PDB entry 9H9N | electron microscopy, 3.10 A resolution | chains A and R of the 13 polymer chains in the assembly

== Chain A ==
Molecule: 16S RNA
From: Escherichia coli
Sequence (1541 nucleotides; each row starts with the number of its first residue; note: 1 number in that range is skipped by the numbering (no residue carries it; nothing is unmodelled there)):
     1 AAAUUGAAGA GUUUGAUCAU GGCUCAGAUU GAACGCUGGC GGCAGGCCUA ACACAUGCAA
    61 GUCGAACGGU AACAGGAAGA AGCUUGCUUC UUUGCUGACG AGUGGCGGAC GGGUGAGUAA
   121 UGUCUGGGAA ACUGCCUGAU GGAGGGGGAU AACUACUGGA AACGGUAGCU AAUACCGCAU
   181 AACGUCGCAA GACCAAAGAG GGGGACCUUC GGGCCUCUUG CCAUCGGAUG UGCCCAGAUG
   241 GGAUUAGCUA GUAGGUGGGG UAACGGCUCA CCUAGGCGAC GAUCCCUAGC UGGUCUGAGA
   301 GGAUGACCAG CCACACUGGA ACUGAGACAC GGUCCAGACU CCUACGGGAG GCAGCAGUGG
   361 GGAAUAUUGC ACAAUGGGCG CAAGCCUGAU GCAGCCAUGC CGCGUGUAUG AAGAAGGCCU
   421 UCGGGUUGUA AAGUACUUUC AGCGGGGAGG AAGGGAGUAA AGUUAAUACC UUUGCUCAUU
   481 GACGUUACCC GCAGAAGAAG CACCGGCUAA CUCCGUGCCA GCAGCCXCGG UAAUACGGAG
   541 GGUGCAAGCG UUAAUCGGAA UUACUGGGCG UAAAGCGCAC GCAGGCGGUU UGUUAAGUCA
   601 GAUGUGAAAU CCCCGGGCUC AACCUGGGAA CUGCAUCUGA UACUGGCAAG CUUGAGUCUC
   661 GUAGAGGGGG GUAGAAUUCC AGGUGUAGCG GUGAAAUGCG UAGAGAUCUG GAGGAAUACC
   721 GGUGGCGAAG GCGGCCCCCU GGACGAAGAC UGACGCUCAG GUGCGAAAGC GUGGGGAGCA
   781 AACAGGAUUA GAUACCCUGG UAGUCCACGC CGUAAACGAU GUCGACUUGG AGGUUGUGCC
   841 CUUGAGGCGU GGCUUCCGGA GCUAACGCGU UAAGUCGACC GCCUGGGGAG UACGGCCGCA
   901 AGGUUAAAAC UCAAAUGAAU UGACGGGGGC
   932 CCGCACAAGC GGUGGAGCAU GUGGUUUAAU UCGAUGXAAC GCGAAGAACC UUACCUGGUC
   992 UUGACAUCCA CGGAAGUUUU CAGAGAUGAG AAUGUGCCUU CGGGAACCGU GAGACAGGUG
  1052 CUGCAUGGCU GUCGUCAGCU CGUGUUGUGA AAUGUUGGGU UAAGUCCCGC AACGAGCGCA
  1112 ACCCUUAUCC UUUGUUGCCA GCGGUCCGGC CGGGAACUCA AAGGAGACUG CCAGUGAUAA
  1172 ACUGGAGGAA GGUGGGGAUG ACGUCAAGUC AUCAUGGCCC UUACGACCAG GGCUACACAC
  1232 GUGCUACAAU GGCGCAUACA AAGAGAAGCG ACCUCGCGAG AGCAAGCGGA CCUCAUAAAG
  1292 UGCGUCGUAG UCCGGAUUGG AGUCUGCAAC UCGACUCCAU GAAGUCGGAA UCGCUAGUAA
  1352 UCGUGGAUCA GAAUGCCACG GUGAAUACGU UCCCGGCCUU GUACACACCG CCCGUXACAC
  1412 CAUGGGAGUG GGUUGCAAAA GAAGUAGGUA GCUUAACCUU CGGGAGGGCG CUUACCACUU
  1472 UGUGAUUCAU GACUGGGGUG AAGUCGUAAC AAGGUAACCG UAGGGGAACC UGCGGUUGGA
  1532 UCACCUCCUU A
Disordered / not traced: 932-1386, 1535-1542
Modified positions: PSU (pseudouridine-5'-monophosphate) at position 516, G7M (N7-methyl-guanosine-5'-monophosphate) at position 527, 2MG (2N-methylguanosine-5'-monophosphate) at position 967, 5MC (5-methylcytidine-5'-monophosphate) at position 968, 2MG (2N-methylguanosine-5'-monophosphate) at position 1208, 4OC (4n,o2'-methylcytidine-5'-monophosphate) at position 1402, 5MC (5-methylcytidine-5'-monophosphate) at position 1407, UR3 (3-methyluridine-5'-monophoshate) at position 1498, 2MG (2N-methylguanosine-5'-monophosphate) at position 1516, MA6 (6N-dimethyladenosine-5'-monophoshate) at position 1518, MA6 (6N-dimethyladenosine-5'-monophoshate) at position 1519
Ion coordination: Mg2+ site 1 near G21 (its only coordinating residue here); Mg2+ site 2 near C48 (its only coordinating residue here); Mg2+ site 3 near A53 (its only coordinating residue here); Mg2+ site 4: A59, U387; Mg2+ site 5 near G100 (its only coordinating residue here); K+ site 1: G104, G105; Mg2+ site 6: A109, G331; Mg2+ site 7: A116, G117, G289; Mg2+ site 8 near C135 (its only coordinating residue here); K+ site 2: G145, A197; Mg2+ site 9: A174, C175; Mg2+ site 10: U180, A195; 32 more Mg2+ sites not listed; 4 more K+ sites not listed
Ligand contacts: A1IC4 ((2S,3S)-2-[[(2S)-2-[[(2S,4S)-5-aminocarbonyloxy-4-oxidanyl-2-[[(2S,3R)-3-oxidanylpiperidin-2-yl]carbonylamino]pentanoyl]amino]-3-(1H-imidazol-4-yl)propanoyl]amino]-3-(2-chloranyl-1H-imidazol-4-yl)-3-oxidanyl-propanoic acid): U692, G693, U788, U789, G791, A792, A794, C795, C796, U1506

== Chain R ==
Name: Small ribosomal subunit protein bS18
From: Escherichia coli
UniProt: P0A7T7 (RS18_ECOLI); numbering as in UniProt (aligned over 1-75)
Chain sequence (75 residues; numbered 1 to 75; the number before each row is that of its first residue):
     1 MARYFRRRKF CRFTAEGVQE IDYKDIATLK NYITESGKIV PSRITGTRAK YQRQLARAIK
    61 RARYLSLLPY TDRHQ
Disordered / not traced: 1-18, 73-75
Curated features (UniProtKB/Swiss-Prot):
  - modified residue: Ala2 (N-acetylalanine)

== Interface between chain A and chain R ==
Residue-residue contacts - 29 pairs, chain A then chain R:
  A663(A) - Lys50(R)  sugar contact
  A663(A) - Arg53(R)  phosphate contact
  G664(A) - Arg53(R)  salt bridge to the phosphate
  U672(A) - Tyr64(R)  hydrogen bond to the sugar
  A673(A) - Tyr64(R)  sugar contact
  A673(A) - Tyr70(R)  hydrogen bond to the sugar
  G674(A) - Tyr70(R)  sugar contact
  A718(A) - Lys38(R)  base contact
  A718(A) - Arg63(R)  base contact
  C719(A) - Lys38(R)  base contact
  C719(A) - Ile39(R)  hydrogen bond to the sugar
  C719(A) - Arg63(R)  base contact
  C720(A) - Ile39(R)  phosphate contact
  C720(A) - Pro41(R)  sugar contact
  C720(A) - Gln52(R)  hydrogen bond to the phosphate
  C720(A) - Ala56(R)  sugar contact
  G721(A) - Pro41(R)  phosphate contact
  G721(A) - Ser42(R)  hydrogen bond to the phosphate
  G721(A) - Gln52(R)  phosphate contact
  G734(A) - Lys60(R)  hydrogen bond to the phosphate
  C735(A) - Arg57(R)  salt bridge to the phosphate
  C735(A) - Lys60(R)  salt bridge to the phosphate
  C736(A) - Arg57(R)  salt bridge to the phosphate
  C736(A) - Arg61(R)  salt bridge to the phosphate
  U835(A) - Lys50(R)  phosphate contact
  U835(A) - Arg53(R)  salt bridge to the phosphate
  G836(A) - Lys50(R)  salt bridge to the phosphate
  A845(A) - Arg48(R)  phosphate contact
  G846(A) - Arg48(R)  salt bridge to the phosphate
Other interface residues (no listed pair), chain A (17 interface residues in all): A665
Other interface residues (no listed pair), chain R (18 interface residues in all): Val40, Arg43, Tyr51

== Summary ==
Chain A and chain R form an interface of 17 and 18 residues respectively; the contacts include 6 hydrogen
bonds and 8 salt bridges. Among the polar pairs are U672(A)-Tyr64(R), A673(A)-Tyr70(R) and C719(A)-Ile39(R).
Chain A binds compound A1IC4.
Here chain A is 16S RNA and chain R is Small ribosomal subunit protein bS18, both from Escherichia coli. Entry
9H9N (Complex 4 (BODY) 30S-GE81112 (weak residual tRNA)) was determined by electron microscopy (same
publication as 9H8G, 9H9H, 9H9I, 9H9J, 9H9K, 9H9L and 9H9M).
